Entry 8FED (electron microscopy, 2.76 A resolution); this record covers chains A and E of the 11 polymer chains in the assembly.

Chain A:
Protein: Virulence factor Mce family protein
From: Mycolicibacterium smegmatis MC2 155
Reference sequence: A0QNR2 (A0QNR2_MYCS2); residue numbers follow UniProt; this construct covers 1-409
Amino-acid sequence (409 residues; numbered 1 to 409; the number before each row is that of its first residue):
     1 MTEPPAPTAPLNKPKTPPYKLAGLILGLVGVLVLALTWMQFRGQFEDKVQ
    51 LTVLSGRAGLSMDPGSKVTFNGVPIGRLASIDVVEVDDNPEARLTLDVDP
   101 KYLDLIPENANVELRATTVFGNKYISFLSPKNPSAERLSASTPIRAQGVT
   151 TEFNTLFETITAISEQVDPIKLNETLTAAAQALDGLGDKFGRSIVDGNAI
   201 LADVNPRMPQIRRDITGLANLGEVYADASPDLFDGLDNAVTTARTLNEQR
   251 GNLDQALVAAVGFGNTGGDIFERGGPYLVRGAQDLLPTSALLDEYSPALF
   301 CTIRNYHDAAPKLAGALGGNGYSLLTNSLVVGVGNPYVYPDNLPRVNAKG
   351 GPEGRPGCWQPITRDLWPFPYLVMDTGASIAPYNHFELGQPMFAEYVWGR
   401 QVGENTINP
Not modelled in the structure: 1-17
Cystine bridges: C301-C358

Chain E:
Protein: Virulence factor Mce family protein
From: Mycolicibacterium smegmatis MC2 155
Reference sequence: A0QNR6 (A0QNR6_MYCS2); residue numbers follow UniProt; this construct covers 1-390
Amino-acid sequence (390 residues; each row starts with the number of its first residue):
     1 MRLLKGFPKMRNWTRVGRRTAVLAAVALVLTSCGQWRGIANVPLPGGPGT
    51 ESGSMTLYVQMPETLALNANSRVRVRDVFVGRVRKIELINWVPTLTVDVE
   101 PGIKLPKNTLAKIGQTSLLGSQHVELNPPEDPSSELLRDGDTIPLAQSSA
   151 YPTIERTLAGISGILTGGGIPNIEVIQTEVFNILNGRADQIREFLNQLDT
   201 FTDELNQQREEITRAIDSTNRLLNIVSQRNDTLDRVLTEFPPLIQHFAET
   251 RDLFADAVTALGRLSAAADETLSGSNANLHTNLQNLQRPLKQLGRAAPYL
   301 VGALKLILTVPFNIDNIPKAIRGDYINVSLKLDLTLSSVDNAFLSGTGVS
   351 GMLRALEQAWGRDPATMIPDVRFTPNPHDAPGGPLVERGE
Not modelled in the structure: 1-32
Reported in the primary citation:
  - post-translational modification sites: C33 (proposed by the authors, not directly observed)

Interface between chain A and chain E:
Pairs across the interface (259; chain A residue first):
  G56(A) with R76(E)
  R57(A) with R76(E); D77(E), salt bridge
  A58(A) with R76(E), hydrogen bond (backbone-backbone); D77(E); V78(E), hydrophobic
  G59(A) with D77(E)
  L60(A) with R74(E); D77(E); Q115(E); T116(E); H123(E)
  S61(A) with T116(E), hydrogen bond (side chain-backbone); S117(E)
  D63(A) with R72(E), salt bridge
  I81(A) with V78(E), hydrophobic
  V83(A) with V75(E); V78(E), hydrophobic
  N89(A) with R76(E), hydrogen bond
  P90(A) with R76(E), hydrogen bond (backbone-side chain); P128(E), hydrophobic
  A92(A) with V78(E), hydrophobic
  V119(A) with L118(E)
  F120(A) with L119(E), hydrophobic
  E152(A) with D77(E)
  F153(A) with L118(E), hydrophobic
  N154(A) with Q115(E), hydrogen bond (side chain-backbone); H123(E); E125(E); Y151(E)
  F157(A) with L118(E), hydrophobic; P152(E); I154(E), hydrophobic; T157(E)
  E158(A) with K112(E), salt bridge; Y151(E); P152(E)
  I160(A) with T157(E); I161(E), hydrophobic
  T161(A) with P152(E); T157(E), hydrogen bond
  S164(A) with I164(E)
  V167(A) with I164(E), hydrophobic
  P169(A) with G167(E); G168(E)
  L172(A) with G168(E)
  N173(A) with G167(E), hydrogen bond (side chain-backbone); G168(E); G169(E)
  L176(A) with G168(E); G169(E); N172(E); I173(E), hydrophobic; I176(E)
  T177(A) with N172(E)
  A179(A) with I176(E), hydrophobic
  A180(A) with N172(E); I176(E), hydrophobic
  L183(A) with E179(E); I183(E), hydrophobic
  D184(A) with V175(E); E179(E)
  L186(A) with E179(E)
  G187(A) with E179(E), hydrogen bond (backbone-side chain); N182(E); I183(E), hydrogen bond (backbone-backbone)
  D188(A) with N182(E); R187(E), salt bridge
  F190(A) with I183(E), hydrophobic
  G191(A) with R187(E)
  I194(A) with I191(E), hydrophobic; F194(E)
  V195(A) with R187(E); Q190(E)
  G197(A) with F194(E)
  N198(A) with Q190(E); E193(E), hydrogen bond; F194(E); Q197(E), hydrogen bond
  L201(A) with F194(E), hydrophobic; Q197(E); L198(E); F201(E), hydrophobic
  A202(A) with Q197(E)
  V204(A) with F201(E), hydrophobic
  N205(A) with Q197(E), hydrogen bond (side chain-backbone); T200(E); F201(E)
  M208(A) with F201(E), hydrophobic; E204(E); L205(E), hydrophobic; Q208(E)
  R212(A) with E204(E), salt bridge; Q207(E); Q208(E)
  I215(A) with Q208(E); E211(E); I212(E), hydrophobic
  T216(A) with E211(E); R214(E)
  A219(A) with R214(E); A215(E), hydrophobic; S218(E), hydrogen bond (backbone-side chain)
  N220(A) with R214(E), hydrogen bond
  G222(A) with S218(E)
  E223(A) with R214(E), salt bridge; S218(E), hydrogen bond (backbone-side chain)
  Y225(A) with L222(E), hydrophobic
  A226(A) with R221(E); I225(E)
  D227(A) with R221(E), salt bridge
  S229(A) with I225(E)
  P230(A) with R229(E)
  F233(A) with V226(E), hydrophobic; R229(E); T232(E); L233(E), hydrophobic
  D234(A) with R229(E), salt bridge
  L236(A) with T232(E); V236(E), hydrophobic
  D237(A) with T232(E), hydrogen bond; R235(E), salt bridge
  A239(A) with F240(E), hydrophobic
  V240(A) with R235(E); V236(E), hydrophobic; E239(E)
  A243(A) with F240(E), hydrophobic; L243(E), hydrophobic
  R244(A) with E239(E), salt bridge
  L246(A) with L243(E), hydrophobic
  N247(A) with E239(E), hydrogen bond (side chain-backbone); L243(E)
  R250(A) with H246(E)
  D254(A) with H246(E), salt bridge; L253(E)
  L257(A) with L253(E), hydrophobic; A257(E)
  V258(A) with L253(E), hydrophobic
  V261(A) with D256(E); A257(E); A260(E)
  F263(A) with L264(E), hydrophobic
  G264(A) with A260(E); L264(E)
  N265(A) with A260(E)
  G267(A) with L264(E)
  G268(A) with L264(E)
  D269(A) with R263(E)
  F271(A) with L264(E), hydrophobic; A267(E), hydrophobic; A268(E), hydrophobic
  E272(A) with R263(E), salt bridge; A267(E)
  G275(A) with T271(E)
  L278(A) with T271(E); S275(E)
  V279(A) with G274(E); S275(E)
  A282(A) with N278(E); N282(E), hydrogen bond (backbone-side chain)
  Q283(A) with N278(E), hydrogen bond
  L285(A) with N282(E)
  L286(A) with N278(E); N282(E)
  S289(A) with N282(E); N285(E); L286(E)
  A290(A) with N285(E)
  L292(A) with L286(E), hydrophobic; P289(E)
  D293(A) with N285(E); R288(E), salt bridge; P289(E)
  S296(A) with R288(E), hydrogen bond; Q292(E)
  P297(A) with R288(E); G389(E), hydrogen bond (backbone-backbone)
  L299(A) with P289(E); Q292(E); L293(E)
  F300(A) with Q292(E); R295(E); A296(E), hydrophobic; Y299(E), hydrophobic
  C301(A) with E387(E)
  I303(A) with A296(E), hydrophobic; Y299(E); L300(E), hydrophobic; A303(E), hydrophobic
  R304(A) with Y299(E)
  Y306(A) with L306(E), hydrophobic; I307(E), hydrophobic; V310(E)
  H307(A) with Y299(E)
  A310(A) with N313(E)
  L313(A) with L306(E), hydrophobic; V310(E); N313(E)
  A314(A) with N313(E); N316(E)
  L317(A) with N313(E); N316(E)
  G318(A) with N316(E)
  G321(A) with K319(E); R322(E)
  Y322(A) with R322(E); N327(E), hydrogen bond (backbone-side chain)
  S323(A) with N327(E)
  L324(A) with N327(E); V328(E); S329(E), hydrogen bond (backbone-side chain)
  L325(A) with S329(E)
  T326(A) with V328(E); S329(E), hydrogen bond (side chain-backbone); K331(E)
  N327(A) with K331(E)
  S328(A) with L330(E); K331(E), hydrogen bond (backbone-backbone); L332(E); D333(E), hydrogen bond (backbone-backbone)
  L329(A) with D333(E), hydrogen bond (backbone-side chain); A342(E), hydrophobic
  V330(A) with A342(E); F343(E)
  V331(A) with A342(E)
  P352(A) with R388(E), hydrogen bond (backbone-side chain)
  E353(A) with H378(E), salt bridge; P384(E); R388(E)
  R355(A) with R388(E), hydrogen bond (backbone-side chain); E390(E), salt bridge
  P356(A) with R388(E)
  G357(A) with E387(E); R388(E)
  C358(A) with V386(E); E387(E), hydrogen bond (backbone-backbone)
  W359(A) with P377(E), hydrophobic; L385(E); V386(E), hydrophobic; E387(E)
  Q360(A) with L385(E), hydrogen bond (backbone-backbone)
  I362(A) with P377(E), hydrophobic
  R364(A) with P364(E), hydrogen bond (side chain-backbone); A365(E), hydrogen bond (side chain-backbone); M367(E), hydrogen bond (side chain-backbone)
  D365(A) with T374(E), hydrogen bond (backbone-side chain); P375(E)
  L366(A) with P375(E); L385(E), hydrophobic
  W367(A) with P369(E), hydrophobic; V371(E), hydrophobic; T374(E)
  P368(A) with T374(E); P375(E); N376(E); P377(E)
  P370(A) with P377(E); H378(E)
  N384(A) with G346(E)
Also at the interface, not in a pair above, chain A (146 interface residues in all): D82, E85, E91, T155, R192, I211, L253, A260, N305, A309, N320, P361, F386
Also at the interface, not in a pair above, chain E (139 interface residues in all): V80, K104, G114, T153, G163, P242, F247, T250, F254, L261, E270, G302, P311, F312, A320, S338, T347, T366, I368

In short:
146 residues of chain A and 139 residues of chain E are in contact; the contacts include 35 hydrogen bonds and
15 salt bridges. Polar contacts include R57(A)-D77(E), D63(A)-R72(E) and E158(A)-K112(E). The paper reports a
modification site at C33(E).
Chain A is Virulence factor Mce family protein and chain E is Virulence factor Mce family protein, both from
Mycolicibacterium smegmatis MC2 155; the structure, Structure of Mce1-LucB complex from Mycobacterium
smegmatis (Map1), was determined by electron microscopy, deposited together with 8FEE and 8FEF.
